6RDT - chains 1 and 5 of the 31 polymer chains in the assembly; structure by electron microscopy, 3.40 A resolution.

Chain 1:
Name: ATP synthase associated protein ASA1
Source organism: Polytomella sp. Pringsheim 198.80
UniProt: Q85JD5 (Q85JD5_9CHLO); residues 1-618 here = UniProt positions 1-618
Sequence (618 residues; numbered 1 to 618; the number before each row is that of its first residue):
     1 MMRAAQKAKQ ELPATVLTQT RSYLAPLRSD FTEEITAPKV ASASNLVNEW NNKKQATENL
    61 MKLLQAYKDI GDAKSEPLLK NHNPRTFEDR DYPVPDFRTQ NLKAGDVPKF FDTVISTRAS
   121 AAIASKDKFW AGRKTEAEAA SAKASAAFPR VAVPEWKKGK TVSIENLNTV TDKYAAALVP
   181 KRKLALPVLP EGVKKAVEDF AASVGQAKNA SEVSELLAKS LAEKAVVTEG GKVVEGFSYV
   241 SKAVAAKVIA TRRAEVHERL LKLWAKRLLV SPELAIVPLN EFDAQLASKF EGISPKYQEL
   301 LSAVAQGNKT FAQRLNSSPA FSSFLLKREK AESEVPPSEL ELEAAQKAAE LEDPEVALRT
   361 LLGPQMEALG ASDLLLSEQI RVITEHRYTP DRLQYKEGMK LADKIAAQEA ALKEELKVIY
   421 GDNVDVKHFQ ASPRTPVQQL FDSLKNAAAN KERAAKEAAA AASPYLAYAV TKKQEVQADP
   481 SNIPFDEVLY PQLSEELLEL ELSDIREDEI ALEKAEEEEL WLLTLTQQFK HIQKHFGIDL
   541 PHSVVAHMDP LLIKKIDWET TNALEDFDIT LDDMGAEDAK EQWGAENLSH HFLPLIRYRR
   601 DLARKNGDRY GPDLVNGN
Not modelled in the structure: 1-22, 618

Chain 5:
Name: Mitochondrial F1F0 ATP synthase associated 14 kDa protein
Source organism: Polytomella sp. Pringsheim 198.80
UniProt: A0A024FSR7 (A0A024FSR7_9CHLO); residues 1-123 here = UniProt positions 1-123
Sequence (123 residues; row label = number of the first residue in the row):
     1 MKLLPESLQQ EAATAAVVAS WVLWHLDTQL LPTIMREHKL HACWAAAAKR YNEKLFKLNP
    61 SYDRVLSLPA VSKNQVLENV FHTAPKAPVE HLEKMVSANS KVYDALNLQS KRVLIWQVKP
   121 ALF

Interface between chain 1 and chain 5:
Pairs across the interface (139):
  Leu79(1) with Val80(5), hydrophobic
  His82(1) with Asn79(5); Val80(5); His82(5)
  Asn83(1) with Val76(5)
  Pro84(1) with Val71(5), hydrophobic; Asn79(5)
  Arg85(1) with Pro69(5); Val71(5), hydrogen bond (side chain-backbone); Ser72(5); Lys73(5); Val76(5)
  Glu88(1) with Pro69(5); Ala70(5), hydrogen bond (side chain-backbone); Val71(5)
  Arg90(1) with Ser67(5), hydrogen bond (side chain-backbone); Leu68(5), hydrogen bond (side chain-backbone); Pro69(5)
  Val94(1) with Leu66(5), hydrophobic
  Pro95(1) with Leu66(5)
  Phe97(1) with Phe56(5), hydrophobic; Tyr62(5), hydrophobic; Asp63(5)
  Arg98(1) with Phe56(5), hydrogen bond (side chain-backbone); Asn59(5), hydrogen bond (side chain-backbone); Tyr62(5); Asp63(5), salt bridge
  Phe111(1) with Tyr62(5); Asp63(5); Leu66(5), hydrophobic
  Ile115(1) with Val65(5); Ala70(5)
  Arg118(1) with Leu66(5), hydrogen bond (side chain-backbone); Leu68(5), hydrogen bond (side chain-backbone)
  Ala119(1) with Ala70(5); Val71(5), hydrophobic; Gln75(5)
  Ala122(1) with Val71(5), hydrophobic
  Ile123(1) with Gln75(5)
  Lys126(1) with Asn79(5), hydrogen bond
  Val151(1) with Met95(5), hydrophobic
  Val153(1) with Met95(5), hydrophobic
  Pro154(1) with Asn99(5)
  Trp156(1) with Leu106(5)
  Thr161(1) with Leu106(5); Leu108(5)
  Val162(1) with Val102(5), hydrophobic; Leu106(5), hydrogen bond (backbone-backbone); Asn107(5)
  Ser163(1) with Asn107(5)
  Ile164(1) with Tyr103(5), hydrophobic; Asn107(5), hydrogen bond (backbone-side chain)
  Leu167(1) with Asn99(5); Tyr103(5), hydrophobic; Asn107(5)
  Val170(1) with Asn99(5)
  Tyr174(1) with His91(5); Leu92(5), hydrophobic; Met95(5); Asn99(5), hydrogen bond
  Ala175(1) with Leu92(5)
  Leu178(1) with Pro88(5); Val89(5), hydrophobic
  Phe282(1) with Tyr62(5), hydrophobic
  Leu286(1) with Tyr62(5), hydrophobic
  Ala287(1) with Phe56(5)
  Ser288(1) with Phe56(5)
  Lys289(1) with Glu53(5)
  Phe290(1) with Glu53(5), hydrogen bond (backbone-side chain); Phe56(5), hydrophobic
  Glu291(1) with Lys49(5), salt bridge
  Ile293(1) with Phe56(5), hydrophobic
  Glu397(1) with Ser72(5), hydrogen bond; Asn74(5), hydrogen bond; Gln75(5)
  Lys400(1) with Asn74(5)
  Leu401(1) with Lys73(5); Leu77(5), hydrophobic
  Lys404(1) with Asn74(5), hydrogen bond; Glu78(5)
  Ser463(1) with Tyr103(5)
  Pro464(1) with Tyr103(5)
  Tyr465(1) with Val96(5); Asn99(5); Ser100(5); Tyr103(5), hydrophobic
  Leu466(1) with Ser100(5)
  Ala469(1) with Val96(5), hydrophobic
  Lys473(1) with Leu92(5)
  Gln477(1) with Val89(5)
  Leu497(1) with Phe81(5), hydrophobic
  Leu500(1) with Lys73(5), hydrogen bond (backbone-side chain)
  Glu507(1) with Leu68(5); Pro69(5)
  Lys514(1) with Arg64(5), hydrogen bond (backbone-side chain)
  Trp521(1) with Leu55(5), hydrophobic
  Leu525(1) with Tyr51(5)
  Phe529(1) with Trp44(5), hydrophobic
  Phe536(1) with Glu37(5); Leu40(5), hydrophobic; His41(5)
  His542(1) with Thr33(5); Arg36(5); Glu37(5), salt bridge
  Val545(1) with Leu40(5), hydrophobic
  Leu552(1) with Leu40(5), hydrophobic
  Ile553(1) with Arg36(5)
  Ile556(1) with Met35(5); Arg36(5); Lys39(5)
  Asp557(1) with Arg36(5), salt bridge
  Glu559(1) with Lys39(5), salt bridge
  Thr560(1) with Met35(5)
  Leu564(1) with Lys39(5), hydrogen bond (backbone-side chain)
  Glu565(1) with Met35(5); Lys39(5), hydrogen bond (backbone-side chain)
  Asp568(1) with His38(5), salt bridge; Lys39(5)
  Lys580(1) with Ala46(5)
  Glu581(1) with Ala46(5); Lys49(5); Arg50(5)
  Trp583(1) with Ala42(5), hydrophobic; Cys43(5), hydrophobic
  Gly584(1) with Ala47(5)
  Ala585(1) with Ala47(5)
  Asn587(1) with Cys43(5), hydrogen bond
  Leu588(1) with Cys43(5); Trp44(5), hydrophobic; Ala47(5), hydrophobic; Tyr51(5)
  His591(1) with Trp44(5); Tyr51(5), hydrogen bond
  Phe592(1) with Tyr51(5), hydrophobic; Lys54(5); Leu55(5), hydrophobic; Leu58(5), hydrophobic
  Leu595(1) with Leu58(5), hydrophobic
  Arg599(1) with Leu58(5), hydrogen bond (side chain-backbone)
Other interface residues (no listed pair), chain 1 (90 interface residues in all): Val114, Ala152, Thr171, Asp283, Gln408, Glu501, Ala511, Ala515, Leu522, Ile532
Other interface residues (no listed pair), chain 5 (61 interface residues in all): Leu31, Pro32, Asn52, Lys57, Pro60

In short:
Chain 1 and chain 5 form an interface of 90 and 61 residues respectively, with 23 hydrogen bonds and 6 salt
bridges. Polar contacts include Arg98(1)-Asp63(5), Glu291(1)-Lys49(5) and His542(1)-Glu37(5).
Chain 1 is ATP synthase associated protein ASA1 and chain 5 is Mitochondrial F1F0 ATP synthase associated 14
kDa protein, both from Polytomella sp. Pringsheim 198.80; the structure, Cryo-EM structure of Polytomella
F-ATP synthase, Rotary substate 1E, composite map, was determined by electron microscopy together with 6RD4,
6RD5, 6RD6, 6RD7, 6RD8, 6RD9 and 46 further entries from the same study.
